Entry 3R17 (X-ray diffraction, 1.70 A resolution); this record covers chain B.

== Chain B ==
Protein: Carbonic anhydrase 2
From: Homo sapiens
Notes: EC 4.2.1.1
Reference sequence: P00918 (CAH2_HUMAN); the author numbering skips numbers that UniProt does not, so the offset changes along the chain: 4-125 = UniProt 4-125; 127-261 = UniProt 126-260
Chain sequence (257 residues; row label = number of the first residue in the row; note: 1 number in that range is skipped by the numbering (no residue carries it; nothing is unmodelled there)):
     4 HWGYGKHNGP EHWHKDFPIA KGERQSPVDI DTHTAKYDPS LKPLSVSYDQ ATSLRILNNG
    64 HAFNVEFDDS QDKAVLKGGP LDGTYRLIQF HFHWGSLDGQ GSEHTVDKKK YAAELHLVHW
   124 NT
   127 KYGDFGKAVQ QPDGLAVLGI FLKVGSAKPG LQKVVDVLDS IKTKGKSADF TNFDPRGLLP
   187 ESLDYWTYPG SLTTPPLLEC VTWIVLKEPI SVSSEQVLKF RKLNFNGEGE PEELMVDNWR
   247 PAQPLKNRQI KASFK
Metal / ion sites: Zn2+: H94, H96, H119 (together with 5UM)
Ligand contacts: 5UM (N-(2-fluoro-4-sulfamoylphenyl)-2-(thiophen-2-yl)acetamide): Q92, H94, H96, E106, H119, V121, F131, V135, V143, S197, L198, T199, T200, P201, P202, L204, W209
Swiss-Prot annotation at these positions:
  - active site: H64 (Proton donor/acceptor)
  - binding site (Zn(2+)): H94, H96, H119
  - binding site (substrate): T199, T200
  - site: Y7 (Fine-tunes the proton-transfer properties of H-64), N62 (Fine-tunes the proton-transfer properties of H-64), N67 (Fine-tunes the proton-transfer properties of H-64), Q92 (Involved in the binding of some activators, including histamine and L-histidine)
  - modified residue (Phosphoserine): S166, S173

== Summary ==
Bound to chain B: compound 5UM. H94, H96 and H119 form the Zn2+ site. UniProt lists active-site residue H64, 3
Zn2+-binding residues and substrate-binding residues T199 and T200.
Chain B is Carbonic anhydrase 2 (Homo sapiens); the structure, hCarbonic anhydrase II bound to
N-(2-fluoro.4-sulfamoylphenyl)-2-(thiophen-2-yl) acetamide, was determined by X-ray diffraction, deposited
together with 3R16.
